7H1W - chains A and B; structure by X-ray diffraction, 1.40 A resolution.

[Chain A]
Protein: Serine protease subunit NS2B
From: Zika virus
Reference sequence: Q32ZE1 (POLG_ZIKV); residues 46-89 here correspond to UniProt positions 1414-1457 (UniProt number = residue number + 1368)
Chain sequence (46 residues; each row starts with the number of its first residue):
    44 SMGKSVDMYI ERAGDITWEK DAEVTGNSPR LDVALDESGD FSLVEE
Not modelled in the structure: 44-49, 89
Construct notes: expression tag (44-45)

[Chain B]
Protein: Serine protease NS3
From: Zika virus
Notes: EC 3.4.21.91, 3.6.1.15, 3.6.4.13
Reference sequence: Q32ZE1 (POLG_ZIKV); residues 11-177 here correspond to UniProt positions 1509-1675 (UniProt number = residue number + 1498)
Chain sequence (168 residues; row label = number of the first residue in the row):
    10 MKEVKKGETT DGVYRVMTRR LLGSTQVGVG VMQEGVFHTM WHVTKGAALR SGEGRLDPYW
    70 GDVKQDLVSY CGPWKLDAAW DGLSEVQLLA VPPGERAKNI QTLPGIFKTK DGDIGAVALD
   130 YPAGTSGSPI LDKCGRVIGL YGNGVVIKNG SYVSAITQGK REEETPVE
Not modelled in the structure: 10-15, 172-177
Construct notes: initiating methionine (10); conflict Lys107 (Arg1605 in Q32ZE1)
Curated features (UniProtKB/Swiss-Prot):
  - active site (Charge relay system): His51, Asp75, Ser135
Small-molecule neighbours: A1AJT ((2R)-2-(6,7-dihydrothieno[3,2-c]pyridin-5(4H)-yl)propan-1-amine): Asp129, Tyr130, Pro131, Ala132, Ser135, Tyr150, Gly151, Val155, Tyr161

[Interface between chain A and chain B]
Pairs across the interface - 96 pairs, chain A then chain B:
  Asp50(A) with Arg59(B), salt bridge
  Met51(A) with Met26(B); Val36(B), hydrophobic; Val52(B); Thr53(B); Leu58(B); Arg59(B), hydrogen bond (backbone-backbone)
  Tyr52(A) with Arg24(B); Val25(B); Met26(B), hydrogen bond (backbone-backbone); Arg28(B), hydrogen bond; Ser33(B); Arg59(B)
  Ile53(A) with Tyr23(B), hydrophobic; Arg24(B); Met41(B), hydrophobic; Arg59(B), hydrogen bond (backbone-backbone); Ser60(B); Leu65(B), hydrophobic
  Glu54(A) with Tyr23(B); Arg24(B), hydrogen bond (backbone-backbone)
  Arg55(A) with Glu17(B); Thr19(B); Asp20(B), hydrogen bond (side chain-backbone); Gly21(B); Val22(B); Tyr23(B)
  Ala56(A) with Val22(B), hydrogen bond (backbone-backbone); Val100(B), hydrophobic; Ala106(B)
  Gly57(A) with Gly21(B); Val22(B), hydrogen bond (backbone-backbone)
  Asp58(A) with Leu98(B)
  Ile59(A) with Gly21(B); Val22(B); Val40(B), hydrophobic; Leu98(B), hydrophobic; Leu140(B), hydrophobic; Gly144(B); Val146(B), hydrophobic
  Thr60(A) with Asn108(B), hydrogen bond (backbone-side chain); Leu140(B)
  Trp61(A) with Glu94(B); Val95(B); Gln96(B); Gln110(B); Leu140(B); Asp141(B); Lys142(B)
  Glu62(A) with Gln96(B), hydrogen bond (backbone-side chain); Asn108(B)
  Ala65(A) with Gln96(B); Asn108(B)
  Glu66(A) with Ile109(B); Gln110(B), hydrogen bond (backbone-backbone)
  Val67(A) with Glu94(B); Gln110(B)
  Thr68(A) with Ile109(B); Gln110(B), hydrogen bond (backbone-backbone); Thr111(B), hydrogen bond (backbone-side chain); Leu128(B)
  Gly69(A) with Thr111(B); Ala127(B)
  Asn70(A) with Leu112(B); Ala127(B)
  Ser71(A) with Leu112(B), hydrogen bond (side chain-backbone); Pro113(B); Gly114(B)
  Pro72(A) with Gly114(B); Ile115(B), hydrogen bond (backbone-backbone); Ala127(B)
  Arg73(A) with Ile115(B)
  Leu74(A) with Ile115(B), hydrogen bond (backbone-backbone); Phe116(B); Lys117(B), hydrogen bond (backbone-backbone); Ile156(B), hydrophobic
  Asp75(A) with Lys117(B)
  Val76(A) with Phe116(B), hydrophobic; Lys117(B), hydrogen bond (backbone-backbone); Thr118(B)
  Leu78(A) with Lys73(B)
  Asp79(A) with Lys73(B)
  Glu80(A) with Lys73(B)
  Ser81(A) with Val72(B)
  Gly82(A) with Val72(B); Lys73(B); Asn152(B), hydrogen bond (backbone-side chain)
  Phe84(A) with Phe116(B), hydrophobic; Asn152(B); Gly153(B); Val154(B); Ala164(B), hydrophobic
  Ser85(A) with Val154(B)
  Leu86(A) with Val154(B), hydrophobic; Val155(B); Ile156(B), hydrophobic
Also at the interface, not in a pair above, chain A (34 interface residues in all): Glu88
Also at the interface, not in a pair above, chain B (59 interface residues in all): Thr27, Phe46, Ala57, Ile123, Pro138, Lys157, Val162

[In short]
The interface between chain A and chain B involves 34 residues on one side and 59 on the other, with 19
hydrogen bonds and 1 salt bridge. Polar pairs include Asp50(A)-Arg59(B), Tyr52(A)-Arg28(B) and
Arg55(A)-Asp20(B). Ligands of chain B: compound A1AJT.
Chain A is Serine protease subunit NS2B and chain B is Serine protease NS3, both from Zika virus; the
structure, PanDDA analysis group deposition -- Crystal Structure of ZIKV NS2B-NS3 protease in complex with
Z270834034, was determined by X-ray diffraction.
